6RKD - chains B and D of the 12 polymer chains in the assembly; structure by electron microscopy, 3.20 A resolution.

Chain B (and D):
Molecule: Molybdenum storage protein subunit beta
Source organism: Azotobacter vinelandii (strain DJ / ATCC BAA-1303)
Notes: chain D of this document is another copy of the same molecule, construct and numbering; everything in this record applies to it too
Reference sequence: P84253 (MOSB_AZOVD); numbering as in UniProt (aligned over 1-270)
Chain sequence (270 residues; row label = number of the first residue in the row):
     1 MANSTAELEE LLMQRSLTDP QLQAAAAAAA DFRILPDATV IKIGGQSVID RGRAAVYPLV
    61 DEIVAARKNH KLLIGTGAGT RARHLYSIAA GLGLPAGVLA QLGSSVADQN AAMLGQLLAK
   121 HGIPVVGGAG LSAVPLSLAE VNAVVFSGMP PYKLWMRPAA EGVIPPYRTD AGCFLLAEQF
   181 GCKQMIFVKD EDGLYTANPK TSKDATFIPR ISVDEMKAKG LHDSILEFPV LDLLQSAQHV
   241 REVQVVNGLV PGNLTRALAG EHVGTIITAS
Disordered / not traced: 1-2
Ligand contacts:
  - 8M0 (bis(mu4-oxo)-tetrakis(mu3-oxo)-hexakis(mu2-oxo)-hexadecaoxo-octamolybdenum (VI)): Val126, Gly127, Gly128, Ala129, Gly130, Phe146, Ser147, Met149, Pro150, Pro151, Lys153, Leu176, Phe180
  - ATP / molybdate ion: Lys42, Gly44, Gly45, Gln46, Ser47, Gly77, Ala78, Gly79, Ala82, Arg83, Tyr86, Met149, Arg168, Thr169, Lys189, Asp190, Glu191, Gly193, Leu194, Tyr195, Thr196, Ala197, Asn198, Pro199, Lys200, Leu221, Asp223, Ser224, Ile225, Glu227
  - J8E (oxidanyl-[[2,2,4,4,4-pentakis($L1-oxidanyl)-1-(oxidanylmolybdenio)-1$l3,3-dioxa-2$l5,4$L5-dimolybdacyclobut-2-yl]oxy]molybdenum): Pro124, Val126, Leu131, Ser132, Ala133, Val134, Pro135
  - molybdate ion (MOO), molecule 1: Gln101, Ser104, Ser105, Lys153
  - molybdate ion (MOO), molecule 2: Ser104, Ala107, Asp108, Ser147, Met149
  - molybdate ion (MOO), molecule 3: Ser104, Asp108, Lys153
What the authors report for this chain:
  - conformationally variable residues: Gly193 to Ile225

Chain B / chain D interface:
Residue-residue contacts (11; chain B residue first):
  Tyr57(B) - Phe32(D)
  Gln116(B) - Leu131(D)
  Leu117(B) - Phe32(D)  hydrophobic
  Ala119(B) - Ala133(D)
  Lys120(B) - Phe32(D)
  Lys120(B) - Ile34(D)
  Gly122(B) - Ala133(D)
  Gly122(B) - Ser137(D)
  Pro124(B) - Val134(D)  hydrophobic
  Pro135(B) - Val134(D)  hydrophobic
  Leu138(B) - Leu138(D)  hydrophobic
Also at the interface, not in a pair above, chain B (12 interface residues in all): Ile123, Glu140, Val141
Also at the interface, not in a pair above, chain D (9 interface residues in all): Arg33, Pro36

In short:
12 residues of chain B and 9 residues of chain D are in contact. Chain B binds 3 copies of molybdate ion, ATP
/ molybdate ion, compound 8M0 and compound J8E. The paper reports conformational variability at Gly193(B).
Both chains are Molybdenum storage protein subunit beta (Azotobacter vinelandii (strain DJ / ATCC BAA-1303)).
Entry 6RKD (Molybdenum storage protein under turnover conditions) was determined by electron microscopy
together with 6RIS, 6RJ4 and 6RKE from the same study.
